8XYC - chains B and A of the 4 polymer chains in the assembly; structure by electron microscopy, 2.51 A resolution.

== Chain B ==
Molecule: 35-nt DNA strand
Sequence (35 nucleotides; numbered 1 to 35; the number before each row is that of its first residue):
     1 GGATCGTTCACCAGGGTGTCGCCCTCAAAATCCCG
Unresolved in the structure: 1-5, 34-35

== Chain A ==
Molecule: dVemCas12e
Amino-acid sequence (880 residues; row label = number of the first residue in the row):
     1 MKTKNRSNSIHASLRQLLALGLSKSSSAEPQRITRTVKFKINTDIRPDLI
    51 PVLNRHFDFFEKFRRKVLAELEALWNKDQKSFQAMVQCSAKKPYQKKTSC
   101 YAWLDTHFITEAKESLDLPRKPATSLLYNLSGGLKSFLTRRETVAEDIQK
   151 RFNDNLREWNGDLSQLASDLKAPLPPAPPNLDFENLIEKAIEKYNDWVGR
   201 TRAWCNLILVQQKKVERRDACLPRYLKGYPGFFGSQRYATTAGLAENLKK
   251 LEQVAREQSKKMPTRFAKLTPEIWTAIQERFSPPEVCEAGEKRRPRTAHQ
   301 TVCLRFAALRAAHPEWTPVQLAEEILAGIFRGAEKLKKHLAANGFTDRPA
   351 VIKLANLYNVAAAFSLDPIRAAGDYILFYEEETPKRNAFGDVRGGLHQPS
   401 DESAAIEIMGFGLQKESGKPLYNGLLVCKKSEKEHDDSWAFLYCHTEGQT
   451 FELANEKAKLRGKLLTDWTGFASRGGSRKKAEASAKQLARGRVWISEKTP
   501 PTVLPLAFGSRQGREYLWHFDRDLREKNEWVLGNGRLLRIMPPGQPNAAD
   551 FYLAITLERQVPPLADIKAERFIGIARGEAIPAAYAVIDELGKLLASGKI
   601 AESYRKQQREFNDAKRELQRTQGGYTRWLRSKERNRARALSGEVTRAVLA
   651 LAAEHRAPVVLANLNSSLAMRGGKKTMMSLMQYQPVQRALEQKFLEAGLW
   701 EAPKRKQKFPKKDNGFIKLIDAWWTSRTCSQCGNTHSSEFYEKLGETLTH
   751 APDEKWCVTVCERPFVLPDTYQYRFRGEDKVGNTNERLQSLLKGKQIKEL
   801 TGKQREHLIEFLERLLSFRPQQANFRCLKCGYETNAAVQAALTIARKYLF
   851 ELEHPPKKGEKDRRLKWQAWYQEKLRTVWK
Unresolved in the structure: 1-7, 284-296, 664-683, 735-823, 879-880
From the paper describing this entry:
  - binding site for the 35-nt DNA strand (chain B): Tyr101, Tyr422, Gly475 to Lys486
  - specificity-determining residues: Lys479
  - mutagenesis - K91A/K92A/K96A/K97A: abolished catalytic activity on dsDNA
  - mutagenesis - K91A/K92A/K96A/K97A: unchanged catalytic activity on bubbled dsDNA
  - binding site for the 35-nt DNA strand: Tyr101, Arg478, Lys479
  - mutagenesis - R478A, K479A: decreased catalytic activity

== How chain B and chain A interact ==
Contacting residue pairs - 78 pairs, chain B then chain A:
  DC9(B) - Asn206(A)  hydrogen bond to the base
  DC9(B) - Gln211(A)  hydrogen bond to the base
  DC9(B) - Arg218(A)  hydrogen bond to the phosphate
  DA10(B) - Arg202(A)  phosphate contact
  DA10(B) - Ala203(A)  sugar contact
  DA10(B) - Asn206(A)  hydrogen bond to the sugar
  DA10(B) - Arg218(A)  salt bridge to the phosphate
  DC11(B) - Gly199(A)  sugar contact
  DC11(B) - Arg202(A)  salt bridge to the phosphate
  DC11(B) - Ala203(A)  sugar contact
  DC11(B) - Tyr225(A)  hydrogen bond to the phosphate
  DC12(B) - Tyr379(A)  phosphate contact
  DA13(B) - Arg386(A)  sugar contact
  DA13(B) - Asn387(A)  phosphate contact
  DG14(B) - Gly390(A)  sugar contact
  DG14(B) - Asp391(A)  sugar contact
  DG14(B) - Gly394(A)  sugar contact
  DG15(B) - Gly394(A)  sugar contact
  DG15(B) - His397(A)  base contact
  DG15(B) - Gln619(A)  base contact
  DG16(B) - His397(A)  sugar contact
  DG16(B) - Gln398(A)  sugar contact
  DG16(B) - Pro399(A)  phosphate contact
  DG16(B) - Ser400(A)  phosphate contact
  DT17(B) - Ser400(A)  phosphate contact
  DT17(B) - Tyr625(A)  sugar contact
  DT17(B) - Arg630(A)  salt bridge to the phosphate
  DG18(B) - Arg630(A)  phosphate contact
  DG18(B) - Ser631(A)  phosphate contact
  DG18(B) - Glu633(A)  sugar contact
  DG18(B) - Arg634(A)  salt bridge to the phosphate
  DT19(B) - Arg634(A)  phosphate contact
  DT19(B) - Ala637(A)  phosphate contact
  DC20(B) - Gln684(A)  phosphate contact
  DC20(B) - Arg688(A)  salt bridge to the phosphate
  DG21(B) - Arg140(A)  phosphate contact
  DC22(B) - Ser136(A)  hydrogen bond to the sugar
  DC22(B) - Thr139(A)  phosphate contact
  DC22(B) - Arg140(A)  salt bridge to the phosphate
  DC22(B) - Thr143(A)  hydrogen bond to the phosphate
  DC23(B) - Gly132(A)  phosphate contact
  DC23(B) - Lys135(A)  phosphate contact
  DC23(B) - Ser136(A)  hydrogen bond to the phosphate
  DC23(B) - Thr139(A)  hydrogen bond to the phosphate
  DC24(B) - Tyr128(A)  phosphate contact
  DC24(B) - Gly132(A)  phosphate contact
  DC24(B) - Lys135(A)  salt bridge to the phosphate
  DC24(B) - Arg536(A)  base contact
  DT25(B) - Tyr128(A)  hydrogen bond to the phosphate
  DT25(B) - Arg478(A)  salt bridge to the phosphate
  DT25(B) - Gly533(A)  phosphate contact
  DT25(B) - Asn534(A)  hydrogen bond to the sugar
  DT25(B) - Thr556(A)  hydrogen bond to the base
  DT25(B) - Glu558(A)  sugar contact
  DC26(B) - Met409(A)  sugar contact
  DC26(B) - Gly410(A)  sugar contact
  DC26(B) - Tyr422(A)  base contact
  DC26(B) - Arg478(A)  base contact
  DC26(B) - Lys486(A)  hydrogen bond to the phosphate
  DC26(B) - Gly533(A)  phosphate contact
  DA27(B) - Gly410(A)  phosphate contact
  DA27(B) - Phe411(A)  hydrogen bond to the phosphate
  DA27(B) - Gly412(A)  hydrogen bond to the phosphate
  DA27(B) - Leu421(A)  sugar contact
  DA27(B) - Tyr422(A)  hydrogen bond to the base
  DA27(B) - Ser473(A)  phosphate contact
  DA27(B) - Gly475(A)  sugar contact
  DA27(B) - Ser477(A)  phosphate contact
  DA27(B) - Lys479(A)  base contact
  DA27(B) - Lys486(A)  salt bridge to the phosphate
  DA28(B) - Lys415(A)  salt bridge to the phosphate
  DA28(B) - Leu421(A)  base contact
  DA28(B) - Gly475(A)  hydrogen bond to the phosphate
  DA28(B) - Ser477(A)  sugar contact
  DA28(B) - Glu482(A)  sugar contact
  DA28(B) - Ser484(A)  hydrogen bond to the phosphate
  DA29(B) - Lys415(A)  salt bridge to the phosphate
  DA29(B) - Glu482(A)  sugar contact
Also at the interface, not in a pair above, chain B (22 interface residues in all): DT8
Also at the interface, not in a pair above, chain A (65 interface residues in all): Thr34, Tyr101, Asp196, Leu207, Leu222, Thr241, Gly395, Leu413, Gly476, Leu532, Lys615, Lys632

== Overview ==
Chain B and chain A form an interface of 22 and 65 residues respectively; the contacts include 18 hydrogen
bonds and 11 salt bridges. Among the polar pairs are DC9(B)-Asn206(A), DC9(B)-Gln211(A) and DT25(B)-Thr556(A).
The paper reports a binding site for the 35-nt DNA strand (chain B) at Tyr101(A), Tyr422(A) and Gly475(A);
R478A and K479A of chain A reduce catalytic activity.
Chain B is a 35-nt DNA strand and chain A is dVemCas12e; the structure, Ternary structure of
dVemCas12e-sgRNA-dsDNA, was determined by electron microscopy.
